7KXJ - chains C and N of the 9 polymer chains in the assembly; structure by electron microscopy, 6.40 A resolution (low resolution: residue-level contacts below are approximate; hydrogen-bond / salt-bridge calls are withheld).

Chain C:
Molecule: Spike glycoprotein
Source organism: Severe acute respiratory syndrome coronavirus 2
UniProtKB: P0DTC2 (SPIKE_SARS2); residue numbers follow UniProt; this construct covers 1-1211
Amino-acid sequence (1274 residues; row label = number of the first residue in the row):
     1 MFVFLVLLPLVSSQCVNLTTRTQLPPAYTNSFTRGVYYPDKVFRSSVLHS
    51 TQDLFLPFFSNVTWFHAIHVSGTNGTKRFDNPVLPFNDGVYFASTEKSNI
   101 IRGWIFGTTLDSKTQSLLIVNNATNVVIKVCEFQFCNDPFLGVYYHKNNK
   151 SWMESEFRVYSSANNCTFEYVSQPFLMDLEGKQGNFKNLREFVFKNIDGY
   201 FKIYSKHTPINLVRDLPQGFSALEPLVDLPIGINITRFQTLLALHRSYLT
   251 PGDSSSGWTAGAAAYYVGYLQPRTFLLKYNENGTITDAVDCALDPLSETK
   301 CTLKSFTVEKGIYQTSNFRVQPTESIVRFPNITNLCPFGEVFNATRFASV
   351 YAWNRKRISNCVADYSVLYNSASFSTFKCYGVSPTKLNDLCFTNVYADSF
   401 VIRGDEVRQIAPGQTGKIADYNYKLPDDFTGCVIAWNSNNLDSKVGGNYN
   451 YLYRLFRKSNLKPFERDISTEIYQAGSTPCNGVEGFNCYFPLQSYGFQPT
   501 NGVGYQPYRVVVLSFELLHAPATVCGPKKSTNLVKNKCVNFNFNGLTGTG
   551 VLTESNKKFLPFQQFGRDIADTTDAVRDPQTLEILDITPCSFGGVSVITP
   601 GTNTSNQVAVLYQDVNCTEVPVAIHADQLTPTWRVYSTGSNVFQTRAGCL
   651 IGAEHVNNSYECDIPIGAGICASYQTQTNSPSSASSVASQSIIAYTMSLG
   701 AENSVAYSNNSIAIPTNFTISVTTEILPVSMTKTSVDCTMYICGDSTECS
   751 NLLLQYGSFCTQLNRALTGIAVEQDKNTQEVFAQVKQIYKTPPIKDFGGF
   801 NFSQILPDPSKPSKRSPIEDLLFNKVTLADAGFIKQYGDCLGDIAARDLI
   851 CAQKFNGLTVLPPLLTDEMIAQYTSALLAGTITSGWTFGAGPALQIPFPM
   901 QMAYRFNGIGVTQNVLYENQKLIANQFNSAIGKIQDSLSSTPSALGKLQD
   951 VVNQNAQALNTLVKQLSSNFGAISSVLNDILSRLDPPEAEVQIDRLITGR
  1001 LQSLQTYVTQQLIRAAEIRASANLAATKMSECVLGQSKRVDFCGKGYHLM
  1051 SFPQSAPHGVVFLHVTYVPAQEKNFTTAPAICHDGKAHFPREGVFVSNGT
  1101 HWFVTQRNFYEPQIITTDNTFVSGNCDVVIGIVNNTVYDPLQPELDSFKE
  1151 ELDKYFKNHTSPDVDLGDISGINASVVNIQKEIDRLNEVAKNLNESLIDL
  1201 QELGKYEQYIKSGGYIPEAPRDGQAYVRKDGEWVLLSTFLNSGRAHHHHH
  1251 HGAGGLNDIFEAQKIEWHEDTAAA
Not modelled in the structure: 1-13, 69-77, 144-151, 178-186, 246-262, 621-637, 677-688, 828-853, 1138-1274
Cystine bridges: C15-C136, C131-C166, C291-C301, C336-C361, C379-C432, C391-C525, C480-C488, C538-C590, C617-C649, C662-C671, C738-C760, C743-C749, C1032-C1043, C1082-C1126
Covalently attached groups: N-acetylglucosamine (NAG) linked to N17, N61, N282
Differences from the reference sequence: conflict S682 (Arg in P0DTC2), S683 (Arg in P0DTC2), S685 (Arg in P0DTC2), P817 (Phe in P0DTC2), P892 (Ala in P0DTC2), P899 (Ala in P0DTC2), P942 (Ala in P0DTC2), P986 (Lys in P0DTC2), P987 (Val in P0DTC2); expression tag (1212-1274)
Curated features (UniProtKB/Swiss-Prot):
  - region: N280 to C301 (Putative superantigen), R403 to D405 (Integrin-binding motif), N448 to F456 (Immunodominant HLA epitope recognized by the CD8+), P681, A684 (Putative superantigen), S816 to Y837 (Fusion peptide 1), K835 to F855 (Fusion peptide 2), D1163 to E1202 (Heptad repeat 2)
  - site: R815, S816 (Cleavage)
  - glycosylation: N17 (N-linked (GlcNAc...) (complex) asparagine), N61 (N-linked (GlcNAc...) (hybrid) asparagine), N74 (N-linked (GlcNAc...) (complex) asparagine), N122 (N-linked (GlcNAc...) (hybrid) asparagine), N149 (N-linked (GlcNAc...) (complex) asparagine), N165 (N-linked (GlcNAc...) (complex) asparagine), N234 (N-linked (GlcNAc...) (high mannose) asparagine), N282 (N-linked (GlcNAc...) (complex) asparagine), T323 (O-linked (GalNAc) threonine), S325 (O-linked (HexNAc...) serine), N331 (N-linked (GlcNAc...) (complex) asparagine), N343 (N-linked (GlcNAc...) (complex) asparagine), N603 (N-linked (GlcNAc...) (hybrid) asparagine), N616 (N-linked (GlcNAc...) (complex) asparagine), N657 (N-linked (GlcNAc...) (complex) asparagine), T676 (O-linked (GlcNAc...) threonine), T678 (O-linked (GlcNAc...) threonine), N709 (N-linked (GlcNAc...) (high mannose) asparagine), N717 (N-linked (GlcNAc...) (hybrid) asparagine), N801 (N-linked (GlcNAc...) (hybrid) asparagine) and 6 more in UniProt
  - natural variant: L5 (L5F: In strain: Iota/B.1.526), S13 (S13I: In strain: Epsilon/B.1.427/B.1.429), L18 (L18F: In strain: Beta/B.1.351, Gamma/P.1 and 1 more), T19 (T19I: In strain: Omicron/BQ.1.1, Omicron/XBB.1.5 and 1 more; T19R: In strain: Delta/B.1.617.2, Omicron/BA.2 and 4 more), T20 (T20N: In strain: Gamma/P.1), L24 to A27 (sequence variant, change not given here; In strain: Omicron/BA.2, Omicron/BA.2.12.1 and 6 more), P26 (P26S: In strain: Gamma/P.1), Q52 (Q52H: In strain: Omicron/EG.5.1), A67 (A67V: In strain: Eta/B.1.525, Omicron/BA.1), H69 to V70 (deletion: In strain: Alpha/B.1.1.7, Eta/B.1.525 and 5 more), G75 (G75V: In strain: Lambda/C.37), T76 (T76I: In strain: Lambda/C.37), 82 further natural variant entries in UniProt
  - mutagenesis: H69 to V70 (Increased incorporation of cleaved spike into virions), N121 (N121Q: Partial loss of biliverdin affinity), R190 (R190K: Partial loss of biliverdin affinity), N234 (N234Q: Increased resistance to neutralizing antibodies), N331 (N331Q: Reduced viral infectivity), N343 (N343Q: Reduced viral infectivity), L452 (L452R: Increased resistance to neutralizing antibodies. Decreases HLA binding to NF9 epitope. Increased binding affinity to human ACE2), Y453 (Y453F: Decreased HLA binding to NF9 epitope. Increased binding affinity to human ACE2), A475 (A475V: Increased resistance to neutralizing antibodies), V483 (V483A: Increased resistance to neutralizing antibodies), E484 (E484D: Increased replication in human TMEM106B overexpressing cells), F490 (F490L: Increased resistance to neutralizing antibodies and human covalescent sera neutralization), 12 further mutagenesis entries in UniProt

Chain N:
Molecule: Fab 15033-7 light chain
Source organism: Homo sapiens
Notes: antibody fragment or engineered binder
Amino-acid sequence (214 residues; each row starts with the number of its first residue; note: 20 numbers in that range are skipped by the numbering (no residue carries them; nothing is unmodelled there)):
     1 DIQMTQSPSSLSASVGDRVTITCRASQSV
    36 SSAVAWYQQKPGKAPKLLIYSA
    65 SDLYSGVP
    74 SRFSGSR
    83 SGTDFTLTISSLQPEDFATYYCQQSHT
   114 YPITFGQGTKVEIKRTVAAPSVFIFPPSDEQLKSGTASVVCLLNNFYPRE
   164 AKVQWKVDNALQSGNSQESVTEQDSKDSTYSLSSTLTLSKADYEKHKVYA
   214 CEVTHQGLSSPVTKSFNRGEC
Cystine bridges: C23-C104, C154-C214

Chain C / chain N interface:
Contacting residue pairs - 16 pairs, chain C then chain N:
  K417(C) with S65(N); D66(N)
  Y421(C) with S36(N); S37(N)
  L455(C) with S37(N)
  F456(C) with V29(N); S36(N); S37(N); A38(N); H108(N)
  Y473(C) with H108(N)
  A475(C) with H108(N)
  F486(C) with Y114(N)
  N487(C) with H108(N); T109(N)
  Y505(C) with S69(N)
Other interface residues (no listed pair), chain C (11 interface residues in all): R403, Y453
Other interface residues (no listed pair), chain N (12 interface residues in all): L67, Y68

In short:
11 residues of chain C face 12 of chain N across their interface. Covalently linked N-acetylglucosamine: at
N17(C), N61(C) and N282(C). UniProt lists 24 mutagenesis sites on chain C.
Here chain C is Spike glycoprotein (Severe acute respiratory syndrome coronavirus 2) and chain N is Fab
15033-7 light chain (Homo sapiens). Entry 7KXJ (SARS-CoV-2 spike protein in complex with Fab 15033-7, 3-"up",
asymmetric) was determined by electron microscopy together with 7KLG, 7KLH, 7KMK, 7KML and 7KXK from the same
study.
